8FMQ - chains A and C of the 3 polymer chains in the assembly; structure by X-ray diffraction, 3.25 A resolution.

== Chain A ==
Molecule: Troponin C, slow skeletal and cardiac muscles
Source organism: Homo sapiens
UniProtKB: P63316 (TNNC1_HUMAN); numbering as in UniProt (aligned over 1-161)
Sequence (164 residues; each row starts with the number of its first residue; numbers below 1 keep their minus sign (Gln-2 is residue -2)):
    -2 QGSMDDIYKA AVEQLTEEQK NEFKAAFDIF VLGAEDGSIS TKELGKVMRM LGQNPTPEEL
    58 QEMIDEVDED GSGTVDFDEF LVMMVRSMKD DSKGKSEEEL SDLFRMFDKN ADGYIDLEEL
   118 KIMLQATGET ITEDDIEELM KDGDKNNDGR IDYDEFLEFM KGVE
Unresolved in the structure: -2 to 0, 86-90
Construct notes: expression tag (-2 to 0); conflict Ser35 (Cys in P63316), Ser84 (Cys in P63316), Glu115 (Asp in P63316)
Metal / ion sites: Ca2+ site 1: Asp65, Asp67, Thr71, Glu76; Ca2+ site 2: Asp105, Asn107, Asp109, Tyr111, Glu116; Ca2+ site 3: Asp141, Asn143, Asp145, Arg147, Glu152

== Chain C ==
Molecule: Troponin I, cardiac muscle
Source organism: Homo sapiens
UniProtKB: P19429 (TNNI3_HUMAN); numbering as in UniProt (aligned over 32-166)
Sequence (135 residues; row label = number of the first residue in the row):
    32 EPHAKKKSKI SASRKLQLKT LLLQIAKQEL EREAEERRGE KGRALSTRAQ PLELAGLGFA
    92 ELQDLARQLH ARVDKVDEER YDIEAKVTKN ITEIADLTQK IFDLRGKFKR PTLRRVRISA
   152 DAMMQALLGA RAKES
Unresolved in the structure: 32-38, 86-87, 136-149, 160-166
Construct notes: conflict Ala80 (Cys in P19429), Ala97 (Cys in P19429)

== Chain A / chain C interface ==
Contacting residue pairs - 59 pairs, chain A then chain C:
  Asp3(A) - Ala43(C)
  Asp3(A) - Lys46(C)  salt bridge
  Ile4(A) - Leu47(C)  hydrophobic
  Ala7(A) - Ala43(C)
  Ala7(A) - Ser44(C)
  Ala7(A) - Leu47(C)  hydrophobic
  Glu10(A) - Ser42(C)
  Glu10(A) - Ala43(C)
  Glu10(A) - Ser44(C)
  Gln11(A) - Ser44(C)
  Glu19(A) - Met155(C)
  Glu19(A) - Leu159(C)
  Phe20(A) - Met155(C)  hydrophobic
  Ala23(A) - Met155(C)  hydrophobic
  Ala23(A) - Leu158(C)
  Ala23(A) - Leu159(C)  hydrophobic
  Ile26(A) - Leu158(C)  hydrophobic
  Ile26(A) - Leu159(C)  hydrophobic
  Leu48(A) - Ala153(C)
  Leu48(A) - Met154(C)  hydrophobic
  Leu48(A) - Ala157(C)  hydrophobic
  Met81(A) - Ala151(C)
  Met81(A) - Met154(C)  hydrophobic
  Ser84(A) - Ala151(C)
  Asp99(A) - Leu61(C)
  Leu100(A) - Leu54(C)  hydrophobic
  Leu100(A) - Ala57(C)
  Leu100(A) - Lys58(C)
  Arg102(A) - Leu61(C)
  Arg102(A) - Glu64(C)  salt bridge
  Met103(A) - Ala57(C)
  Met103(A) - Glu60(C)
  Met103(A) - Leu61(C)  hydrophobic
  Met103(A) - Glu64(C)
  Phe104(A) - Leu53(C)  hydrophobic
  Met120(A) - Leu53(C)  hydrophobic
  Met120(A) - Ile56(C)
  Met120(A) - Ala57(C)  hydrophobic
  Met120(A) - Glu60(C)
  Leu121(A) - Leu53(C)  hydrophobic
  Ala123(A) - Ile56(C)  hydrophobic
  Thr124(A) - Leu52(C)
  Thr127(A) - Arg45(C)  hydrogen bond (backbone-side chain)
  Asp131(A) - Lys40(C)
  Asp132(A) - Ile41(C)
  Asp132(A) - Arg45(C)  salt bridge
  Asp132(A) - Leu49(C)
  Glu135(A) - Ser39(C)
  Glu135(A) - Lys40(C)
  Glu135(A) - Ile41(C)
  Leu136(A) - Lys46(C)
  Leu136(A) - Leu49(C)  hydrophobic
  Asp139(A) - Lys46(C)  salt bridge
  Phe156(A) - Lys50(C)
  Met157(A) - Leu54(C)  hydrophobic
  Val160(A) - Lys50(C)
  Val160(A) - Thr51(C)
  Val160(A) - Leu54(C)  hydrophobic
  Glu161(A) - Thr51(C)
Other interface residues (no listed pair), chain A (42 interface residues in all): Lys6, Ala22, Phe27, Phe77, Met85, Lys92, Leu97, Leu117, Glu126, Ile128, Phe153
Other interface residues (no listed pair), chain C (30 interface residues in all): Gln48, Ser150

== In short ==
42 residues of chain A and 30 residues of chain C are in contact, with 1 hydrogen bond and 4 salt bridges.
Among the polar pairs are Asp3(A)-Lys46(C), Arg102(A)-Glu64(C) and Asp132(A)-Arg45(C). Asp65(A), Asp67(A),
Thr71(A) and Glu76(A) coordinate Ca2+ site 1.
Here chain A is Troponin C, slow skeletal and cardiac muscles and chain C is Troponin I, cardiac muscle, both
from Homo sapiens. Entry 8FMQ (Complex structure of K210 deletion Troponin complex with alendronate) was
determined by X-ray diffraction.
